Entry 4YG1 (X-ray diffraction, 3.25 A resolution); this record covers chains D and F of the 6 polymer chains in the assembly.

# Chain D
Molecule: Antitoxin HipB
Source organism: Escherichia coli (strain K12)
Reference sequence: P23873 (HIPB_ECOLI); residues 1-72 here = UniProt positions 1-72
Chain sequence (72 residues; numbered 1 to 72; the number before each row is that of its first residue):
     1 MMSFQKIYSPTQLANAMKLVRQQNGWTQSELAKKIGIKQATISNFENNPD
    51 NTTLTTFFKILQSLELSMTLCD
Unresolved in the structure: 1
UniProt features mapped onto this chain:
  - DNA-binding region: Arg21 to Asn47 (H-T-H motif)

# Chain F
Molecule: 48-nt DNA strand
Sequence (48 nucleotides; row label = number of the first residue in the row):
   699 TTATCCGCTTAAGGGGATATTATAAGTTTTATCCTTTAGTGAGGATAA

# Interface between chain D and chain F
Contacting residue pairs - 12 pairs, chain D then chain F:
  Arg21(D) - DT700(F)  salt bridge to the phosphate
  Thr27(D) - DT699(F)  sugar contact
  Thr27(D) - DT700(F)  hydrogen bond to the phosphate
  Gln28(D) - DT700(F)  hydrogen bond to the phosphate
  Gln28(D) - DA701(F)  hydrogen bond to the phosphate
  Ser29(D) - DT700(F)  base contact
  Gln39(D) - DT700(F)  sugar contact
  Gln39(D) - DA701(F)  hydrogen bond to the base
  Ala40(D) - DT702(F)  base contact
  Ser43(D) - DA701(F)  hydrogen bond to the phosphate
  Ser43(D) - DT702(F)  base contact
  Asn47(D) - DA701(F)  hydrogen bond to the phosphate
Other interface residues (no listed pair), chain D (10 interface residues in all): Lys38, Glu46
Other interface residues (no listed pair), chain F (5 interface residues in all): DC703

# Summary
The interface between chain D and chain F involves 10 residues on one side and 5 on the other, with 6 hydrogen
bonds and 1 salt bridge. Among the polar pairs are Gln39(D)-DA701(F), Thr27(D)-DT700(F) and Gln28(D)-DT700(F).
Chain D is Antitoxin HipB (Escherichia coli (strain K12)) and chain F is a 48-nt DNA strand; the structure,
HipB-O1-O2 complex/P21212 crystal form, was determined by X-ray diffraction (same publication as 5K98, 4YG4
and 4YG7).
